8OJG - chains C and G of the 8 polymer chains in the assembly; structure by electron microscopy, 4.38 A resolution (low resolution: residue-level contacts below are approximate; hydrogen-bond / salt-bridge calls are withheld).

[Chain C]
Name: Intermembrane phospholipid transport system binding protein MlaD
Source organism: Escherichia coli
UniProtKB: P64604 (MLAD_ECOLI); numbering as in UniProt (aligned over 1-183)
Chain sequence (183 residues; row label = number of the first residue in the row):
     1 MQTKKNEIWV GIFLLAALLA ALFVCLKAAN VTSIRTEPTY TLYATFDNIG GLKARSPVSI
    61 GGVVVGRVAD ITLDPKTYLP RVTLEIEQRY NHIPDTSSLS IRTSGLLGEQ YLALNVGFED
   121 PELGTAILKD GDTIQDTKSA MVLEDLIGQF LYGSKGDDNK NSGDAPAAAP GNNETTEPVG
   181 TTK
Unresolved in the structure: 1-35, 153-183
What the authors report for this chain:
  - mutagenesis - F118E, E119K, D120K, Q149C/L151C, L151C: abolished growth in response to SDS/EDTA
  - mutagenesis - E122K: unchanged growth
  - mutagenesis - Q149C: unchanged growth in response to SDS/EDTA

[Chain G]
Name: Intermembrane phospholipid transport system binding protein MlaC
Source organism: Escherichia coli
UniProtKB: P0ADV7 (MLAC_ECOLI); numbering as in UniProt (aligned over 1-211)
Chain sequence (211 residues; numbered 1 to 211; the number before each row is that of its first residue):
     1 MFKRLMMVAL LVIAPLSAAT AADQTNPYKL MDEAAQKTFD RLKNEQPQIR ANPDYLRTIV
    61 DQELLPYVQV KYAGALVLGQ YYKSATPAQR EAYFAAFREY LKQAYGQALA MYHGQTYQIA
   121 PEQPLGDKTI VPIRVTIIDP NGRPPVRLDF QWRKNSQTGN WQAYDMIAEG VSMITTKQNE
   181 WGTLLRTKGI DGLTAQLKSI SQQKITLEEK K
Unresolved in the structure: 1-23, 204-211
What the authors report for this chain:
  - mutagenesis - L76R: decreased growth in response to SDS/EDTA
  - mutagenesis - Q80E: abolished growth in response to SDS/EDTA
  - mutagenesis - E169Q, E180A: unchanged growth

[Interface between chain C and chain G]
Contacting residue pairs (5):
  Thr-45(C) with Arg-186(G)
  Phe-46(C) with Arg-186(G)
  Asp-47(C) with Thr-183(G)
  Thr-77(C) with Gln-80(G)
  Gln-149(C) with Glu-180(G)
Interface residues without a listed pair, chain C (8 interface residues in all): Tyr-78, Leu-79, Gly-148
Interface residues without a listed pair, chain G (6 interface residues in all): Val-171, Gly-182

[In short]
The interface between chain C and chain G involves 8 residues on one side and 6 on the other. The paper
reports that F118E, E119K and D120K of chain C, among others, abolish growth in response to SDS/EDTA; L76R of
chain G reduces growth in response to SDS/EDTA; 11 substitutions were tested in all.
Chain C is Intermembrane phospholipid transport system binding protein MlaD and chain G is Intermembrane
phospholipid transport system binding protein MlaC, both from Escherichia coli; the structure, Structure of
the MlaCD complex (2:6 stoichiometry), was determined by electron microscopy (same publication as 8OJ4).
